PDB entry 5A2K | X-ray diffraction, 1.70 A resolution | chains H and P

# Chain H
Name: Ig lambda-1 chain V region S43
From: Mus musculus
Reference sequence: chimeric construct of P01801, P01727: residues 6-113 from P01801 (HV32_MOUSE) positions 6-117 (offset varies); residues 1002-1107 from P01727 positions 20-129 (offset varies)
Sequence (244 residues; each row starts with the number of its first residue; note: 873 numbers in that range are skipped by the numbering (no residue carries them; nothing is unmodelled there); a row labelled like 52A-52C holds insertion residues (52A, then the next letters in order)):
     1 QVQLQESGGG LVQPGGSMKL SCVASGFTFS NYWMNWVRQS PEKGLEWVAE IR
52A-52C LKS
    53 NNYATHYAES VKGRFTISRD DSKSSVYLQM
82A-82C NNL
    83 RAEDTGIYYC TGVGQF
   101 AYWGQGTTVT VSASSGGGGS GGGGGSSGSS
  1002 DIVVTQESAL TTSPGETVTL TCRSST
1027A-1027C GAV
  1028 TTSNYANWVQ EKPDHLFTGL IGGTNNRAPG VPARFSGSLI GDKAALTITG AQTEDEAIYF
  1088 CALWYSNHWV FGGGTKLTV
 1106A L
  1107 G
Not modelled in the structure: 113-130, 1002
Disulfides: Cys22-Cys92, Cys1023-Cys1088
Differences from the reference sequence: cloning artifact (1-5); insertion (94-97); conflict Thr108 (Leu110 in P01801), Asp1002 (Gln20 in P01727), Ile1003 (Ala21 in P01727), Ala1078 (Thr98 in P01727), Ile1085 (Met106 in P01727); linker (114-130)
Reported in the primary citation:
  - binding site for 2-acetamido-2-deoxy-alpha-D-galactopyranose: Trp33
  - specificity-determining residues: Trp33

# Chain P
Name: Antigen tn, thr is covalently bound to galnac
Sequence (6 residues; row label = number of the first residue in the row):
     1 APDTRP
Covalent attachments: 2-acetamido-2-deoxy-alpha-D-galactopyranose (A2G) linked to Thr4

# Interface between chain H and chain P
Residue-residue contacts - 15 pairs, chain H then chain P:
  Asn31(H) with Arg5(P), hydrogen bond (backbone-side chain)
  Tyr32(H) with Asp3(P); Arg5(P); Pro6(P), hydrogen bond (side chain-backbone)
  Trp33(H) with Ala1(P); Pro2(P); Asp3(P), hydrogen bond (backbone-side chain)
  Gln97(H) with Asp3(P), hydrogen bond (side chain-backbone); Thr4(P)
  Tyr1032(H) with Ala1(P), hydrogen bond (side chain-backbone); Pro2(P); Thr4(P)
  Trp1091(H) with Ala1(P); Pro2(P)
  Trp1096(H) with Pro2(P), hydrophobic
Also at the interface, not in a pair above, chain H (8 interface residues in all): Gly96
From the paper, about this interface:
  - residue pairs: Asn31(H)-Arg5(P) (backbone contact), Tyr32(H)-Arg5(P) (hydrophobic contact), Trp33(H)-Asp3(P) (hydrophobic contact), Gln97(H)-Thr4(P)
  - interface residues, chain P: Ala1(P), Pro2(P)

# In short
8 residues of chain H face 6 of chain P across their interface, with 5 hydrogen bonds. Polar contacts include
Asn31(H)-Arg5(P), Tyr32(H)-Pro6(P) and Trp33(H)-Asp3(P). The paper describes a backbone contact between
Asn31(H) and Arg5(P); hydrophobic contacts between Tyr32(H) and Arg5(P) and Trp33(H) and Asp3(P); a contact
between Gln97(H) and Thr4(P). From the paper: a binding site for 2-acetamido-2-deoxy-alpha-D-galactopyranose
at Trp33(H); interface residues Ala1(P) and Pro2(P).
Chain H is Ig lambda-1 chain V region S43 (Mus musculus) and chain P is Antigen tn, thr is covalently bound to
galnac; the structure, Crystal structure of scFv-SM3 in complex with APD-TGalNAc-RP, was determined by X-ray
diffraction together with 5A2I, 5A2J and 5A2L from the same study.
